Entry 6QUE (electron microscopy, 3.70 A resolution); this record covers chains A and B.

== Chain A (and B) ==
Name: Nicotinamide nucleotide transhydrogenase
From: Ovis aries
Notes: chain B of this document is another copy of the same molecule, construct and numbering; everything in this record applies to it too
Reference sequence: W5PFI3 (W5PFI3_SHEEP); the construct has insertions or renumbered stretches relative to UniProt, so the offset changes along the chain: -42 to 821 = UniProt 1-864; 826-1043 = UniProt 865-1082
Chain sequence (1086 residues; row label = number of the first residue in the row; numbers below 1 keep their minus sign (Met-42 is residue -42)):
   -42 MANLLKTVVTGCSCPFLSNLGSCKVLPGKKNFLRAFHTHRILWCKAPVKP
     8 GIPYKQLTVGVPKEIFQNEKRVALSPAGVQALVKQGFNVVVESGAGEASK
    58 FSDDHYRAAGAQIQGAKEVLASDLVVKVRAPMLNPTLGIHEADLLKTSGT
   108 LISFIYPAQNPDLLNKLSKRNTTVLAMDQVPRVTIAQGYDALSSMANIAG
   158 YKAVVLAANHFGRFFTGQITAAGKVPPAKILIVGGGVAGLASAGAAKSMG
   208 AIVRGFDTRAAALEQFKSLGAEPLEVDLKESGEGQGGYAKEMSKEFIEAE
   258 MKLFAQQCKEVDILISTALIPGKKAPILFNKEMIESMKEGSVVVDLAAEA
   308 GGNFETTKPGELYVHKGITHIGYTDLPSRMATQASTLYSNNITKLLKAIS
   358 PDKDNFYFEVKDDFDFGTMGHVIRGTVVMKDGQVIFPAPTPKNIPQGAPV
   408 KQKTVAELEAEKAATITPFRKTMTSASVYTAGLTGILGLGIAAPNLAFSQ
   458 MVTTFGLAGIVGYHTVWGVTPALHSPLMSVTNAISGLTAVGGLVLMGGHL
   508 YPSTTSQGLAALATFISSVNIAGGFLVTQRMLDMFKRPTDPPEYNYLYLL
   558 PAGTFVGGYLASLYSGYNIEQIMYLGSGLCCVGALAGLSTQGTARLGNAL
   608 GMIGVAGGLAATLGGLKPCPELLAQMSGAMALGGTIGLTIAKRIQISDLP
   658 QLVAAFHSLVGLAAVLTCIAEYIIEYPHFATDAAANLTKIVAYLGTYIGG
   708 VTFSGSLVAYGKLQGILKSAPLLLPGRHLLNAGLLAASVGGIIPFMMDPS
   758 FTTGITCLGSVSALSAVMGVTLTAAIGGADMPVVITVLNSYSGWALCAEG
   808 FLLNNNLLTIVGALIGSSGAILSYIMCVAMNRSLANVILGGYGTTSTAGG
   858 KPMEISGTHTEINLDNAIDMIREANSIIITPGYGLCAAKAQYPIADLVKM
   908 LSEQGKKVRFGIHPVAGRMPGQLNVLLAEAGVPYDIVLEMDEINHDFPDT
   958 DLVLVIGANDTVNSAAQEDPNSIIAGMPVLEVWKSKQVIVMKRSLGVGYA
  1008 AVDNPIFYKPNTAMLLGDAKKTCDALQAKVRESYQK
Disordered / not traced: -42 to 4, 1043 (chain B: -42 to 4, 404-420, 849-1043)
Construct notes: insertion (822-825)
Ligand contacts:
  - NAD (nicotinamide-adenine-dinucleotide): Arg139, Val190, Gly191, Gly192, Gly193, Val194, Asp214, Thr215, Arg216, Gly244, Tyr245, Ala246, Lys247, Met249, Ile254, Glu257, Thr274, Ala275, Leu276, Ile277, Pro283, Leu285
  - NADP (NAP; NADP nicotinamide-adenine-dinucleotide phosphate): Ala786, Asp787, Pro789, Val790, Met833, Met837, Gly889, Tyr890, Gly891, Ala895, Val922, Ala923, Gly924, Arg925, Met926, Pro927, Gly964, Ala965, Asn966, Asp967, Thr968, Met984, Met998, Lys999, Arg1000, Ser1001, Gly1003, Val1004, Gly1005, Tyr1006, Gly1024, Asp1025, Ala1026
Swiss-Prot annotation at these positions:
  - binding site (NAD(+)): Arg139 to Thr141, Val194, Asp214 to Arg216, Gly244, Glu257, Leu276
  - modified residue: Lys27 (N6-acetyllysine), Lys74 (N6-succinyllysine), Lys181 (N6-succinyllysine), Lys251 (N6-succinyllysine), Lys288 (N6-succinyllysine), Lys354 (N6-acetyllysine)
From the paper describing this entry:
  - conformationally variable residues (side-chain flip): Asn489, His664, Asn796, Ser799
  - contacts within the chain: Asp787-Arg839 (salt bridge)
  - catalytic residues: His664, Ser799 (proposed by the authors, not directly observed)
  - disease-associated variants - S150N, G157S, F172S, M294V, T314A, Y345S, P394L, A490V, G621R, G635R, G819D, A820E, L934P, A965P (citing earlier work)

== How chain A and chain B interact ==
Residue-residue contacts (123; chain A residue first):
  Gln144(A) - Ala178(B)
  Gln144(A) - Ala179(B)
  Gly145(A) - Ala178(B)  hydrogen bond (backbone-backbone)
  Gly145(A) - Ala179(B)
  Asn154(A) - Gln175(B)
  Tyr158(A) - Phe171(B)  hydrophobic
  Lys159(A) - Asn166(B)  hydrogen bond
  Val162(A) - Ala165(B)  hydrophobic
  Leu163(A) - Asn166(B)
  Ala165(A) - Val162(B)  hydrophobic
  Asn166(A) - Lys159(B)  hydrogen bond
  Asn166(A) - Leu163(B)
  Asn166(A) - Asn166(B)
  Gly169(A) - Met337(B)
  Gly169(A) - Gln340(B)
  Arg170(A) - Met337(B)
  Arg170(A) - Gln340(B)
  Phe171(A) - Ile155(B)  hydrophobic
  Phe171(A) - Tyr158(B)  hydrophobic
  Phe171(A) - Met337(B)  hydrophobic
  Phe171(A) - Gln340(B)
  Phe172(A) - Tyr158(B)
  Gln175(A) - Asn154(B)
  Ala178(A) - Gln144(B)
  Ala178(A) - Gly145(B)
  Ala178(A) - Lys351(B)
  Ala179(A) - Gly145(B)
  Ala179(A) - Ser151(B)
  Ala179(A) - Asn347(B)
  Ala179(A) - Asn348(B)
  Ala179(A) - Lys351(B)  hydrogen bond (backbone-side chain)
  Gly180(A) - Lys351(B)
  Val182(A) - Gln340(B)
  Ser205(A) - Ser205(B)
  Met206(A) - Tyr158(B)
  Met206(A) - Met206(B)  hydrophobic
  Glu296(A) - Lys57(B)
  Gly297(A) - Lys57(B)
  Met337(A) - Gly169(B)
  Met337(A) - Arg170(B)
  Thr339(A) - Gly169(B)
  Thr339(A) - Arg170(B)
  Gln340(A) - Gly169(B)  hydrogen bond (backbone-backbone)
  Gln340(A) - Arg170(B)
  Gln340(A) - Phe171(B)
  Gln340(A) - Val182(B)
  Asn347(A) - Ala179(B)
  Lys351(A) - Ala179(B)  hydrogen bond (side chain-backbone)
  Phe426(A) - Tyr551(B)  hydrophobic
  Phe426(A) - Leu554(B)  hydrophobic
  Thr429(A) - Tyr551(B)
  Thr429(A) - Leu554(B)
  Met430(A) - Leu554(B)  hydrophobic
  Ser432(A) - Leu603(B)
  Ala433(A) - Leu554(B)
  Tyr436(A) - Leu603(B)  hydrophobic
  Tyr436(A) - Leu607(B)  hydrophobic
  Thr437(A) - Leu557(B)
  Thr437(A) - Thr561(B)  hydrogen bond
  Leu440(A) - Pro558(B)  hydrophobic
  Leu440(A) - Phe562(B)  hydrophobic
  Thr441(A) - Thr561(B)
  Ile443(A) - Ile579(B)
  Ile443(A) - Gly583(B)
  Leu444(A) - Thr561(B)
  Leu444(A) - Met580(B)  hydrophobic
  Gly447(A) - Ile576(B)
  Gly447(A) - Ile579(B)
  Ile448(A) - Tyr574(B)  hydrophobic
  Leu453(A) - Gln578(B)
  Ser456(A) - Gln578(B)
  Ser456(A) - Ile579(B)
  Gln457(A) - Gln457(B)
  Gln457(A) - Gln578(B)
  Gln457(A) - Asn813(B)  hydrogen bond
  Val459(A) - Leu582(B)  hydrophobic
  Thr460(A) - Leu582(B)
  Thr461(A) - Leu464(B)
  Leu464(A) - Thr461(B)
  Leu464(A) - Leu464(B)  hydrophobic
  Leu464(A) - Ala465(B)
  Leu464(A) - Val468(B)
  Ile467(A) - Val468(B)  hydrophobic
  Ile467(A) - Leu586(B)  hydrophobic
  Val468(A) - Leu464(B)
  Val468(A) - Ile467(B)  hydrophobic
  Val468(A) - Val468(B)  hydrophobic
  His471(A) - His471(B)
  Tyr551(A) - Phe426(B)  hydrophobic
  Tyr551(A) - Thr429(B)
  Leu554(A) - Phe426(B)  hydrophobic
  Leu554(A) - Thr429(B)
  Tyr555(A) - Thr429(B)
  Leu557(A) - Thr437(B)
  Pro558(A) - Ala433(B)
  Pro558(A) - Thr437(B)
  Thr561(A) - Thr437(B)  hydrogen bond
  Thr561(A) - Thr441(B)
  Thr561(A) - Leu444(B)
  Phe562(A) - Leu440(B)  hydrophobic
  Phe562(A) - Leu444(B)
  Ile576(A) - Gly447(B)
  Ile576(A) - Ile448(B)  hydrophobic
  Gln578(A) - Leu453(B)
  Gln578(A) - Ser456(B)
  Ile579(A) - Ile443(B)
  Ile579(A) - Gly447(B)
  Ile579(A) - Ser456(B)
  Met580(A) - Leu444(B)  hydrophobic
  Leu582(A) - Val459(B)
  Leu582(A) - Thr460(B)
  Leu586(A) - Ile467(B)  hydrophobic
  Leu603(A) - Tyr436(B)  hydrophobic
  Asn813(A) - Gln457(B)
  Asn813(A) - Thr460(B)
  Glu880(A) - Lys186(B)  salt bridge
  Glu880(A) - Ile209(B)
  Glu880(A) - Arg211(B)  salt bridge
  Asn882(A) - Glu229(B)
  Gln994(A) - Lys181(B)
  Pro1017(A) - Ile176(B)
  Pro1017(A) - Thr177(B)
  Asn1018(A) - Ile176(B)
Interface residues without a listed pair, chain A (84 interface residues in all): Lys57, Ser59, Ile155, Thr177, Leu344, Asn348, Pro425, Leu446, Ala465, Gly565, Ser569, Tyr574, Gly583, Cys587
Interface residues without a listed pair, chain B (86 interface residues in all): Phe172, Gly180, Glu296, Gly297, Thr339, Leu344, Met430, Ser432, Pro548, Tyr555, Gly565, Tyr566, Cys587, Ile817

== Overview ==
84 residues of chain A and 86 residues of chain B are in contact; the contacts include 9 hydrogen bonds and 2
salt bridges. Polar pairs include Glu880(A)-Lys186(B), Glu880(A)-Arg211(B) and Lys159(A)-Asn166(B). Bound to
chain A: NADP and NAD. The paper reports catalytic residues His664(A) and Ser799(A); conformational
variability at Asn489(A), His664(A) and Asn796(A) among others.
Chain A and chain B are both Nicotinamide nucleotide transhydrogenase (Ovis aries); the structure, Structure
of ovine transhydrogenase in the presence of NADP+ in a "single face-down" conformation, was determined by
electron microscopy together with 6QTI and 6S59 from the same study.
